4JRX - chains A and B of the 5 polymer chains in the assembly; structure by X-ray diffraction, 2.30 A resolution.

Chain A:
Protein: MHC class I antigen
Source organism: Homo sapiens
Reference sequence: C5MK56 (C5MK56_HUMAN); residues 1-276 here correspond to UniProt positions 25-300 (UniProt number = residue number + 24)
Sequence (276 residues; row label = number of the first residue in the row):
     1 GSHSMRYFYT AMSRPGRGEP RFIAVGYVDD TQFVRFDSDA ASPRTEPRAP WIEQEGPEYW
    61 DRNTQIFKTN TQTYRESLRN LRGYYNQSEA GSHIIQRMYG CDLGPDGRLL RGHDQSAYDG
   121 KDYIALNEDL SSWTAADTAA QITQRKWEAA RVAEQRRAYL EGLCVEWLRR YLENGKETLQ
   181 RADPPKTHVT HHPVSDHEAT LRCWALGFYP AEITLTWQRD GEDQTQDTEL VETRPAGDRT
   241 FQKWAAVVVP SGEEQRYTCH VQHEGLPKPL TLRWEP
Cystine bridges: Cys101-Cys164, Cys203-Cys259
Ion coordination: Na+: Arg14, Gly16, Gly18
Reported in the primary citation:
  - mutagenesis - I66A (Tm change 10 degC): decreased stability
  - mutagenesis - I66A: decreased binding to SB47
  - mutagenesis - R151A, Q155A: unchanged binding to SB47 TCR
  - mutagenesis - I66A, R151A, Q155A: decreased binding to SB27 TCR

Chain B:
Protein: Beta-2-microglobulin
Source organism: Homo sapiens
Reference sequence: P61769 (B2MG_HUMAN); residues 1-99 here correspond to UniProt positions 21-119 (UniProt number = residue number + 20)
Sequence (99 residues; each row starts with the number of its first residue):
     1 IQRTPKIQVY SRHPAENGKS NFLNCYVSGF HPSDIEVDLL KNGERIEKVE HSDLSFSKDW
    61 SFYLLYYTEF TPTEKDEYAC RVNHVTLSQP KIVKWDRDM
Cystine bridges: Cys25-Cys80
UniProt features mapped onto this chain:
  - modified residue: Gln2 (Pyrrolidone carboxylic acid)
  - glycosylation: Ile1 (N-linked (Glc) (glycation) isoleucine), Lys19 (N-linked (Glc) (glycation) lysine), Lys41 (N-linked (Glc) (glycation) lysine), Lys48 (N-linked (Glc) (glycation) lysine), Lys58 (N-linked (Glc) (glycation) lysine), Lys91 (N-linked (Glc) (glycation) lysine), Lys94 (N-linked (Glc) (glycation) lysine)

Chain A / chain B interface:
Pairs across the interface (57; chain A residue first):
  Phe8(A) - Ser55(B)
  Phe8(A) - Phe56(B)  hydrophobic
  Tyr9(A) - Phe56(B)
  Thr10(A) - Leu54(B)
  Thr10(A) - Phe56(B)
  Thr10(A) - Phe62(B)
  Met12(A) - Ser33(B)
  Met12(A) - Asp34(B)
  Val25(A) - Asp53(B)
  Val25(A) - Leu54(B)
  Val25(A) - Ser55(B)
  Tyr27(A) - Ser55(B)
  Tyr27(A) - Tyr63(B)  hydrogen bond
  Gln32(A) - Asp53(B)  hydrogen bond
  Arg35(A) - Asp53(B)  salt bridge
  Arg48(A) - Asp53(B)  salt bridge
  Ile94(A) - Pro32(B)  hydrophobic
  Ile94(A) - Ser33(B)
  Ile94(A) - Phe62(B)  hydrophobic
  Gln96(A) - His31(B)  hydrogen bond
  Gln96(A) - Phe56(B)
  Gln96(A) - Trp60(B)  hydrogen bond (side chain-backbone)
  Gln96(A) - Phe62(B)
  Arg97(A) - Phe56(B)
  Gln115(A) - Trp60(B)
  Ser116(A) - Trp60(B)
  Ala117(A) - Trp60(B)  hydrophobic
  Asp119(A) - His31(B)
  Gly120(A) - Arg3(B)  hydrogen bond (backbone-side chain)
  Gly120(A) - His31(B)
  Gly120(A) - Trp60(B)
  Asp122(A) - Trp60(B)  hydrogen bond
  His192(A) - Asp98(B)  salt bridge
  Arg202(A) - Asp98(B)  hydrogen bond (side chain-backbone)
  Arg202(A) - Met99(B)  hydrogen bond
  Trp204(A) - Asp98(B)
  Trp204(A) - Met99(B)
  Leu206(A) - Pro14(B)  hydrophobic
  Val231(A) - Gln8(B)
  Glu232(A) - Gln8(B)  hydrogen bond (backbone-side chain)
  Thr233(A) - Tyr26(B)
  Arg234(A) - Gln8(B)  hydrogen bond
  Arg234(A) - Tyr10(B)
  Arg234(A) - Tyr26(B)
  Arg234(A) - Met99(B)  hydrogen bond (side chain-backbone)
  Pro235(A) - Tyr10(B)  hydrogen bond (backbone-side chain)
  Pro235(A) - Asn24(B)
  Pro235(A) - Tyr26(B)
  Ala236(A) - Arg12(B)  hydrogen bond (backbone-side chain)
  Ala236(A) - Asn24(B)  hydrogen bond (backbone-side chain)
  Gly237(A) - Arg12(B)  hydrogen bond (backbone-side chain)
  Gly237(A) - Leu65(B)
  Asp238(A) - Arg12(B)
  Gln242(A) - Tyr10(B)
  Gln242(A) - Ser11(B)
  Gln242(A) - Arg12(B)  hydrogen bond (side chain-backbone)
  Trp244(A) - Met99(B)  hydrogen bond (side chain-backbone)
Other interface residues (no listed pair), chain A (35 interface residues in all): Ile23, Met98, Glu229
Other interface residues (no listed pair), chain B (24 interface residues in all): His13, Asp59

Summary:
35 residues of chain A face 24 of chain B across their interface, with 17 hydrogen bonds and 3 salt bridges.
Polar pairs include Arg35(A)-Asp53(B), Arg48(A)-Asp53(B) and His192(A)-Asp98(B). Arg14(A), Gly16(A) and
Gly18(A) form the Na+ site. From the paper: I66A, R151A and Q155A of chain A reduce binding to SB27 TCR; I66A
of chain A reduces stability.
Here chain A is MHC class I antigen and chain B is Beta-2-microglobulin, both from Homo sapiens. Entry 4JRX
(Crystal Structure of CA5 TCR-HLA B*3505-LPEP complex) was determined by X-ray diffraction (same publication
as 4JRY).
